PDB entry 5L5O | X-ray diffraction, 2.60 A resolution | chains R and S of the 28 polymer chains in the assembly

[Chain R]
Molecule: Proteasome subunit alpha type-5
From: Saccharomyces cerevisiae (strain ATCC 204508 / S288c)
Notes: EC 3.4.25.1
Reference sequence: P32379 (PSA5_YEAST); residues -7 to 252 here correspond to UniProt positions 1-260 (UniProt number = residue number + 8)
Chain sequence (260 residues; each row starts with the number of its first residue; numbers below 1 keep their minus sign (Met-7 is residue -7)):
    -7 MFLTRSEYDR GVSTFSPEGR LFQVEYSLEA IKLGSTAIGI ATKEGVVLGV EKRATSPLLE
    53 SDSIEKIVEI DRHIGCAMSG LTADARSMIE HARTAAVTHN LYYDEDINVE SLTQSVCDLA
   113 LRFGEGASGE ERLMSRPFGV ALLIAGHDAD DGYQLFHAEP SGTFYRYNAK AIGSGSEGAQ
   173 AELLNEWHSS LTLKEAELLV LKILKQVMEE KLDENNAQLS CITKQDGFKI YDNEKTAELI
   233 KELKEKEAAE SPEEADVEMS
Not modelled in the structure: -7 to 0, 118-124, 243-252

[Chain S]
Molecule: Proteasome subunit alpha type-6
From: Saccharomyces cerevisiae (strain ATCC 204508 / S288c)
Notes: EC 3.4.25.1
Reference sequence: P40302 (PSA6_YEAST); residues 0-233 here correspond to UniProt positions 1-234 (UniProt number = residue number + 1)
Chain sequence (234 residues; numbered 0 to 233; the number before each row is that of its first residue; numbering starts at 0):
     0 MFRNNYDGDT VTFSPTGRLF QVEYALEAIK QGSVTVGLRS NTHAVLVALK RNADELSSYQ
    60 KKIIKCDEHM GLSLAGLAPD ARVLSNYLRQ QCNYSSLVFN RKLAVERAGH LLCDKAQKNT
   120 QSYGGRPYGV GLLIIGYDKS GAHLLEFQPS GNVTELYGTA IGARSQGAKT YLERTLDTFI
   180 KIDGNPDELI KAGVEAISQS LRDESLTVDN LSIAIVGKDT PFTIYDGEAV AKYI
Not modelled in the structure: 0-2
UniProt features mapped onto this chain:
  - modified residue: Ser13 (Phosphoserine)
  - cross-link: Lys190 (Glycyl lysine isopeptide (Lys-Gly) (interchain with G-Cter in ubiquitin))

[Chain R / chain S interface]
Pairs across the interface - 44 pairs, chain R then chain S:
  Arg2(R) - Gly7(S)
  Ser5(R) - Arg125(S)
  Thr6(R) - Gly7(S)
  Thr6(R) - Gln20(S)
  Phe7(R) - Gln20(S)  hydrogen bond (backbone-side chain)
  Phe7(R) - Tyr23(S)
  Phe7(R) - Ala24(S)  hydrophobic
  Phe7(R) - Leu76(S)  hydrophobic
  Phe7(R) - Arg125(S)
  Phe7(R) - Pro126(S)
  Phe7(R) - Gly128(S)
  Ser8(R) - Tyr23(S)
  Pro9(R) - Tyr23(S)  hydrophobic
  Pro9(R) - Glu26(S)
  Glu10(R) - Glu26(S)
  Glu10(R) - Gln30(S)
  Gly11(R) - Tyr23(S)
  Gly11(R) - Ala27(S)
  Leu13(R) - Arg125(S)
  Gln106(R) - Arg81(S)  hydrogen bond
  Asp110(R) - Arg81(S)  salt bridge
  Leu113(R) - Pro78(S)  hydrophobic
  Leu113(R) - Arg125(S)
  Ser153(R) - Pro78(S)
  Gly154(R) - Pro78(S)
  Thr155(R) - Gln59(S)
  Phe156(R) - Gln59(S)
  Tyr157(R) - Arg50(S)
  Tyr157(R) - Ala52(S)
  Tyr157(R) - Ser56(S)
  Tyr157(R) - Ser57(S)
  Tyr157(R) - Gln59(S)
  Arg158(R) - Ser56(S)
  Arg158(R) - Ser57(S)  hydrogen bond (backbone-backbone)
  Tyr159(R) - Ala52(S)
  Tyr159(R) - Asp53(S)
  Tyr159(R) - Leu55(S)
  Tyr159(R) - Ser56(S)
  Asn160(R) - Leu55(S)  hydrogen bond (backbone-backbone)
  Ala161(R) - Leu55(S)
  Gln172(R) - Asp53(S)  hydrogen bond
  Gln172(R) - Leu55(S)
  Leu176(R) - Leu55(S)  hydrophobic
  Trp179(R) - Leu55(S)  hydrophobic
Also at the interface, not in a pair above, chain R (27 interface residues in all): Gly3, Glu117, Leu175
Also at the interface, not in a pair above, chain S (25 interface residues in all): Asp6, Asn51, Glu54, Asp79, Gly123

[In short]
The interface between chain R and chain S involves 27 residues on one side and 25 on the other, with 5
hydrogen bonds and 1 salt bridge. Among the polar pairs are Asp110(R)-Arg81(S), Phe7(R)-Gln20(S) and
Gln106(R)-Arg81(S).
Chain R is Proteasome subunit alpha type-5 and chain S is Proteasome subunit alpha type-6, both from
Saccharomyces cerevisiae (strain ATCC 204508 / S288c); the structure, Yeast 20S proteasome with human beta5i
(1-138) and human beta6 (97-111; 118-133) in complex with epoxyketone ..., was determined by X-ray
diffraction, deposited together with 5L52, 5L54, 5L55, 5L5A, 5L5B, 5L5D and 30 further entries.
